3UZ0 - chains A and B; structure by X-ray diffraction, 2.82 A resolution.

# Chain A
Molecule: Stage III sporulation protein AH
From: Bacillus subtilis
UniProt: P49785 (SP3AH_BACSU); residue numbers follow UniProt; this construct covers 90-218
Chain sequence (133 residues; numbered 86 to 218; the number before each row is that of its first residue):
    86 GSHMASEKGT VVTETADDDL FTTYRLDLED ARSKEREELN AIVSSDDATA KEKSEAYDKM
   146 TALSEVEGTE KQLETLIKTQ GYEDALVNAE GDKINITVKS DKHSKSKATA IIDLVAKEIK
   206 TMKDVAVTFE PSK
Not modelled in the structure: 86-103, 218
Differences from the reference sequence: expression tag (86-89)
Modified positions: Mse89 (selenomethionine); Mse145 (selenomethionine; parent Met); Mse207 (selenomethionine; parent Met)

# Chain B
Molecule: Stage II sporulation protein Q
From: Bacillus subtilis
UniProt: P71044 (SP2Q_BACSU); residues 73-220 here = UniProt positions 73-220
Chain sequence (152 residues; numbered 69 to 220; the number before each row is that of its first residue):
    69 GSHMGKSMEN VAMPVVDSEN VSVVKKFYET DAAKEEKEAA LVTYNNTYSL SKGIDLAEKD
   129 GKDFDVSASL SGTVVKAEKD PVLGYVVEVE HADGLSTVYQ SLSEVSVEQG DKVKQNQVIG
   189 KSGKNLYSED SGNHVHFEIR KDGVAMNPLN FM
Not modelled in the structure: 69-77
Differences from the reference sequence: expression tag (69-72)
Modified positions: Mse72, Mse76 (selenomethionine); Mse81, Mse214, Mse220 (selenomethionine; parent Met)

# How chain A and chain B interact
Pairs across the interface - 32 pairs, chain A then chain B:
  H188(A) - N113(B)
  H188(A) - N114(B)  hydrogen bond
  H188(A) - Y116(B)  hydrogen bond
  S189(A) - Y116(B)  hydrogen bond (backbone-side chain)
  K190(A) - E106(B)
  K190(A) - L109(B)
  K190(A) - Y116(B)
  K190(A) - E197(B)  salt bridge
  S191(A) - E106(B)
  A193(A) - Y116(B)  hydrophobic
  T194(A) - E106(B)
  T194(A) - L109(B)
  I197(A) - Y96(B)
  I197(A) - L109(B)  hydrophobic
  I197(A) - L118(B)  hydrophobic
  D198(A) - Y96(B)
  D198(A) - T98(B)
  D198(A) - K105(B)  salt bridge
  K208(A) - K120(B)  hydrogen bond (backbone-side chain)
  D209(A) - S117(B)
  D209(A) - L118(B)  hydrogen bond (side chain-backbone)
  V210(A) - Y116(B)
  V210(A) - S117(B)
  V210(A) - L118(B)
  A211(A) - Y116(B)
  V212(A) - N114(B)
  V212(A) - T115(B)
  V212(A) - Y116(B)  hydrogen bond (backbone-backbone)
  T213(A) - N114(B)
  T213(A) - T115(B)
  F214(A) - N114(B)  hydrogen bond (backbone-side chain)
  F214(A) - Y116(B)  hydrophobic
Other interface residues (no listed pair), chain A (17 interface residues in all): A201, P216

# Overview
Chain A and chain B form an interface of 17 and 13 residues respectively; the contacts include 7 hydrogen
bonds and 2 salt bridges. Polar contacts include K190(A)-E197(B), D198(A)-K105(B) and H188(A)-N114(B).
Here chain A is Stage III sporulation protein AH and chain B is Stage II sporulation protein Q, both from
Bacillus subtilis. Entry 3UZ0 (Crystal Structure of SpoIIIAH and SpoIIQ Complex) was determined by X-ray
diffraction.
